Entry 7XFZ (electron microscopy, 3.00 A resolution); this record covers chains B and E of the 8 polymer chains in the assembly.

[Chain B]
Name: Csf3
Source organism: Pseudomonas aeruginosa
Amino-acid sequence (220 residues; row label = number of the first residue in the row):
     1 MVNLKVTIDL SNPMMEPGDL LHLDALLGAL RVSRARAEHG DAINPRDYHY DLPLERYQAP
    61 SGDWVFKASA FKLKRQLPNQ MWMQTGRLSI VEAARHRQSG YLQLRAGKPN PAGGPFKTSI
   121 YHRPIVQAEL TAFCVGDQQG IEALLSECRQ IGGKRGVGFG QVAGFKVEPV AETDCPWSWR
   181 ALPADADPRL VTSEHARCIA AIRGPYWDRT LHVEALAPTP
Disordered / not traced: 1

[Chain E]
Molecule: crRNA
Source organism: Pseudomonas aeruginosa
Sequence (43 nucleotides; numbered 1 to 43; the number before each row is that of its first residue):
     1 GUGAACGGUG GAGCAACACC GCGUGUUCCC CGCAUACGCG GGX
Modified residues: 23G (guanosine-5'-phosphate-2',3'-cyclic phosphate) at position 43

[How chain B and chain E interact]
Residue-residue contacts (46; chain B residue first):
  Asp19(B) - G3(E)  base contact
  Leu20(B) - G3(E)  hydrogen bond to the base
  Leu21(B) - U2(E)  phosphate contact
  Leu21(B) - G3(E)  phosphate contact
  Ala25(B) - U2(E)  sugar contact
  Ala25(B) - G3(E)  phosphate contact
  Leu26(B) - U2(E)  base contact
  Ala29(B) - G1(E)  phosphate contact
  Ala29(B) - U2(E)  base contact
  Pro45(B) - G1(E)  base contact
  Arg46(B) - G1(E)  hydrogen bond to the base
  His49(B) - G1(E)  hydrogen bond to the phosphate
  Met83(B) - U9(E)  sugar contact
  Gln84(B) - U9(E)  phosphate contact
  Thr85(B) - G7(E)  hydrogen bond to the sugar
  Thr85(B) - G8(E)  sugar contact
  Thr85(B) - U9(E)  hydrogen bond to the phosphate
  Gly86(B) - G7(E)  phosphate contact
  Gly86(B) - G8(E)  phosphate contact
  Arg87(B) - G8(E)  hydrogen bond to the phosphate
  Arg87(B) - U9(E)  hydrogen bond to the base
  Arg87(B) - G10(E)  base contact
  Ser89(B) - G8(E)  base contact
  Ser119(B) - G7(E)  hydrogen bond to the base
  Ile120(B) - U9(E)  base contact
  Tyr121(B) - G7(E)  hydrogen bond to the sugar
  Arg123(B) - A4(E)  salt bridge to the phosphate
  Gln150(B) - U2(E)  hydrogen bond to the base
  Ile151(B) - U2(E)  base contact
  Gly152(B) - U2(E)  hydrogen bond to the base
  Gly153(B) - A4(E)  sugar contact
  Gly153(B) - A5(E)  phosphate contact
  Lys154(B) - A5(E)  hydrogen bond to the phosphate
  Lys154(B) - G7(E)  hydrogen bond to the base
  Arg155(B) - U2(E)  hydrogen bond to the sugar
  Arg155(B) - A4(E)  hydrogen bond to the sugar
  Arg155(B) - A5(E)  salt bridge to the phosphate
  Ala200(B) - G3(E)  base contact
  Ala201(B) - G3(E)  base contact
  Pro205(B) - G1(E)  base contact
  Tyr206(B) - G3(E)  base contact
  Trp207(B) - G1(E)  base contact
  Trp207(B) - U2(E)  hydrogen bond to the phosphate
  Trp207(B) - G3(E)  sugar contact
  Trp207(B) - A4(E)  stacking on the base
  His212(B) - G3(E)  base contact
Also at the interface, not in a pair above, chain B (36 interface residues in all): Gly18, His22, Gly28, Val32, Gly204
Also at the interface, not in a pair above, chain E (10 interface residues in all): C6

[Overview]
Chain B and chain E form an interface of 36 and 10 residues respectively; the contacts include 16 hydrogen
bonds, 2 salt bridges and 1 aromatic stacking contact. Polar pairs include Leu20(B)-G3(E), Arg46(B)-G1(E) and
Arg87(B)-U9(E).
Chain B is Csf3 and chain E is crRNA, both from Pseudomonas aeruginosa; the structure, CryoEM structure of
type IV-A Csf-crRNAsp14-dsDNA ternary complex, was determined by electron microscopy together with 7XF1, 7XG0,
7XG1, 7XG2, 7XG3 and 7XG4 from the same study.
